PDB entry 5XKE | X-ray diffraction, 2.60 A resolution | chains C and E of the 6 polymer chains in the assembly

# Chain C
Protein: Tubulin alpha-1B chain
From: Sus scrofa
Reference sequence: Q2XVP4 (TBA1B_PIG); residues 1-451 here = UniProt positions 1-451
Chain sequence (451 residues; each row starts with the number of its first residue):
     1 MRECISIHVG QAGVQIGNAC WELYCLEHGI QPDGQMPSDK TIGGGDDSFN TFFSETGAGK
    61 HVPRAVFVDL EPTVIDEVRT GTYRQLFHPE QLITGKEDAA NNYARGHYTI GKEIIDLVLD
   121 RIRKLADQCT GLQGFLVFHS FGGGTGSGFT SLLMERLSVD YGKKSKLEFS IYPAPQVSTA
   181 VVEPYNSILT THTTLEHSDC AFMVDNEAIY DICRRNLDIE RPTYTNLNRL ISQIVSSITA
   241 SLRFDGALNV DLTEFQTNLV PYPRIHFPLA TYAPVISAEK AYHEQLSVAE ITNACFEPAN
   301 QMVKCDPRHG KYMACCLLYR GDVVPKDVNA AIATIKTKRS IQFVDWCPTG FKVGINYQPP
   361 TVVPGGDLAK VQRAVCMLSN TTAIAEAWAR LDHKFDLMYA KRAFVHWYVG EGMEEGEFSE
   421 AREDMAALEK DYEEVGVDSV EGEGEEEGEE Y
Not modelled in the structure: 441-451
Metal / ion sites: Ca2+: D39, T41, G44, E55
Small-molecule neighbours:
  - GTP (guanosine-5'-triphosphate): G10, Q11, A12, Q15, I16, D69, D98, A99, A100, N101, S140, G142, G143, G144, T145, G146, I171, P173, V177, S178, T179, E183, N206, Y224, L227, N228, I231
  - LON ((7S)-1,2,3,10-tetramethoxy-7-(methylamino)-6,7-dihydro-5H-benzo[a]heptalen-9-one): S178, T179, A180, V181
Curated features (UniProtKB/Swiss-Prot):
  - motif: M1 to C4 (MREC motif)
  - active site: E254
  - binding site (GTP): G10, Q11, A12, Q15, E71, A99, S140, G143, G144, T145, G146, T179, E183, N206, Y224, N228, L252
  - binding site (Mg(2+)): E71
  - site: Y451 (Involved in polymerization)
  - modified residue: K40 (N6,N6,N6-trimethyllysine), S48 (Phosphoserine), S232 (Phosphoserine), Y282 (3'-nitrotyrosine), R339 (Omega-N-methylarginine), S439 (Phosphoserine), E443 (5-glutamyl polyglutamate), E445 (5-glutamyl polyglutamate), Y451 (3'-nitrotyrosine)
  - cross-link (Glycyl lysine isopeptide (Lys-Gly)): K326 (interchain with G-Cter in ubiquitin), K370 (interchain with G-Cter in ubiquitin)

# Chain E
Protein: Stathmin-4
From: Rattus norvegicus
Reference sequence: P63043 (STMN4_RAT); residues 5-145 here correspond to UniProt positions 49-189 (UniProt number = residue number + 44)
Chain sequence (143 residues; row label = number of the first residue in the row):
     3 MADMEVIELN KCTSGQSFEV ILKPPSFDGV PEFNASLPRR RDPSLEEIQK KLEAAEERRK
    63 YQEAELLKHL AEKREHEREV IQKAIEENNN FIKMAKEKLA QKMESNKENR EAHLAAMLER
   123 LQEKDKHAEE VRKNKELKEE ASR
Not modelled in the structure: 3-5, 29-43, 142-145
Construct notes: expression tag (3-4)
Curated features (UniProtKB/Swiss-Prot):
  - modified residue: S46 (Phosphoserine)

# Chain C / chain E interface
Contacting residue pairs (31):
  H107(C) - K104(E)
  H107(C) - M105(E)
  Y108(C) - K104(E)
  Y108(C) - M105(E)  hydrophobic
  Y108(C) - N108(E)
  T109(C) - R112(E)
  K112(C) - M105(E)
  L152(C) - L101(E)  hydrophobic
  E155(C) - L101(E)
  E155(C) - K104(E)  salt bridge
  R156(C) - L101(E)
  S158(C) - F93(E)
  S158(C) - I94(E)
  V159(C) - I94(E)
  V159(C) - K98(E)
  G162(C) - I94(E)
  K163(C) - N90(E)
  T193(C) - K104(E)
  E196(C) - F93(E)
  E196(C) - K100(E)  salt bridge
  H197(C) - F93(E)
  G410(C) - R112(E)
  G410(C) - H115(E)
  E411(C) - N108(E)  hydrogen bond (backbone-side chain)
  E411(C) - R112(E)  salt bridge
  G412(C) - N108(E)  hydrogen bond (backbone-side chain)
  G412(C) - N111(E)  hydrogen bond (backbone-side chain)
  G412(C) - R112(E)
  M413(C) - N108(E)
  E414(C) - S107(E)  hydrogen bond
  E414(C) - N111(E)  hydrogen bond
Other interface residues (no listed pair), chain E (14 interface residues in all): A97

# Overview
Chain C and chain E form an interface of 19 and 14 residues respectively, with 5 hydrogen bonds and 3 salt
bridges. Polar contacts include E155(C)-K104(E), E196(C)-K100(E) and E411(C)-R112(E). Bound to chain C: GTP
and compound LON.
Here chain C is Tubulin alpha-1B chain (Sus scrofa) and chain E is Stathmin-4 (Rattus norvegicus). Entry 5XKE
(Crystal structure of T2R-TTL-Demecolcine complex) was determined by X-ray diffraction.
